PDB entry 8W87 | electron microscopy, 2.80 A resolution | chains B and G of the 5 polymer chains in the assembly

== Chain B ==
Name: Guanine nucleotide-binding protein G(I)/G(S)/G(T) subunit beta-1
From: Homo sapiens
Reference sequence: P62873 (GBB1_HUMAN); residue numbers follow UniProt; this construct covers 2-340
Amino-acid sequence (345 residues; row label = number of the first residue in the row; numbers below 1 keep their minus sign (Met-4 is residue -4)):
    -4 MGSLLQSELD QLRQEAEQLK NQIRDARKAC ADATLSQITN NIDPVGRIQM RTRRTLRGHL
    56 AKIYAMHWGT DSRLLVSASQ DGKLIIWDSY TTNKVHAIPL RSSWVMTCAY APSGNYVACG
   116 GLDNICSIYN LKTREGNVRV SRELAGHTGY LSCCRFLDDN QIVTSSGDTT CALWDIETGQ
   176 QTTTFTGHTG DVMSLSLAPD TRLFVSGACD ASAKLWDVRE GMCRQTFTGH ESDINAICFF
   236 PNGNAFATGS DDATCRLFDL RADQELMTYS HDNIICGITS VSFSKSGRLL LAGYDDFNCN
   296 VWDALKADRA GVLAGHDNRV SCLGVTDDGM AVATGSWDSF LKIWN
Unresolved in the structure: -4 to 2
Sequence notes: initiating methionine (-4); expression tag (-3 to 1)
Curated features (UniProtKB/Swiss-Prot):
  - modified residue: Ser2 (N-acetylserine), His266 (Phosphohistidine)

== Chain G ==
Name: Guanine nucleotide-binding protein G(I)/G(S)/G(O) subunit gamma-2
From: Homo sapiens
Reference sequence: P59768 (GBG2_HUMAN); residue numbers follow UniProt; this construct covers 1-71
Amino-acid sequence (71 residues; row label = number of the first residue in the row):
     1 MASNNTASIA QARKLVEQLK MEANIDRIKV SKAAADLMAY CEAHAKEDPL LTPVPASENP
    61 FREKKFFCAI L
Unresolved in the structure: 1-5, 63-71
Curated features (UniProtKB/Swiss-Prot):
  - modified residue: Ala2 (N-acetylalanine), Cys68 (Cysteine methyl ester)
  - lipidation: Cys68 (S-geranylgeranyl cysteine)

== Interface between chain B and chain G ==
Pairs across the interface (84; chain B residue first):
  Leu4(B) with Ser8(G)
  Leu7(B) with Ile9(G); Ala12(G), hydrophobic; Arg13(G); Val16(G)
  Glu10(B) with Lys20(G), salt bridge
  Ala11(B) with Val16(G); Leu19(G), hydrophobic
  Leu14(B) with Val16(G); Leu19(G), hydrophobic; Lys20(G)
  Lys15(B) with Leu19(G)
  Gln17(B) with Ala23(G)
  Ile18(B) with Leu19(G); Glu22(G); Ala23(G), hydrophobic
  Ala21(B) with Arg27(G)
  Cys25(B) with Arg27(G); Ile28(G); Lys29(G); Val30(G), hydrogen bond (backbone-backbone)
  Ala26(B) with Val30(G), hydrophobic
  Asp27(B) with Lys29(G); Val30(G), hydrogen bond (side chain-backbone); Ser31(G), hydrogen bond (side chain-backbone)
  Ala28(B) with Val30(G)
  Leu30(B) with Ala34(G), hydrophobic
  Thr34(B) with Met38(G)
  Ile37(B) with Met38(G), hydrophobic
  Val40(B) with Leu51(G), hydrophobic
  Ile43(B) with Leu51(G)
  Met45(B) with Leu50(G), hydrophobic
  Arg48(B) with Phe61(G)
  Arg49(B) with Pro60(G), hydrogen bond (side chain-backbone); Phe61(G); Arg62(G)
  Ser84(B) with Phe61(G)
  Tyr85(B) with Pro60(G); Phe61(G), hydrophobic
  Cys218(B) with Gln18(G), hydrogen bond (backbone-side chain)
  Arg219(B) with Glu22(G); Ile25(G)
  Gln220(B) with Ile25(G)
  Thr221(B) with Glu22(G), hydrogen bond
  Phe235(B) with Tyr40(G), hydrophobic; Cys41(G), hydrophobic
  Pro236(B) with Tyr40(G)
  Asn237(B) with Tyr40(G)
  Leu252(B) with Leu37(G), hydrophobic
  Asp254(B) with Ala33(G); Leu37(G)
  Arg256(B) with Arg27(G); Ile28(G), hydrogen bond (backbone-backbone); Asp36(G), salt bridge
  Ala257(B) with Ile28(G)
  Asp258(B) with Ile25(G); Arg27(G), salt bridge
  Gln259(B) with Val30(G)
  Leu261(B) with Val30(G), hydrophobic
  Ser279(B) with Asp48(G), hydrogen bond
  Lys280(B) with Glu47(G); Asp48(G)
  Ser281(B) with Tyr40(G); Cys41(G); His44(G); Asp48(G), hydrogen bond; Leu51(G)
  Gly282(B) with Cys41(G)
  Arg283(B) with Leu51(G)
  Leu284(B) with Leu51(G), hydrophobic
  Leu300(B) with Met38(G), hydrophobic; Cys41(G), hydrophobic
  Asp323(B) with Pro49(G)
  Gly324(B) with Pro49(G); Leu50(G)
  Met325(B) with Pro49(G), hydrophobic; Leu50(G); Val54(G), hydrophobic; Pro60(G)
  Ala326(B) with Phe61(G), hydrophobic
  Val327(B) with Leu50(G), hydrophobic
  Ile338(B) with Phe61(G), hydrophobic
  Asn340(B) with Asn59(G); Phe61(G)
Interface residues without a listed pair, chain B (60 interface residues in all): Arg22, Ala24, Thr29, Ile33, Trp63, Ser67, Met217, Ala240, Val320
Interface residues without a listed pair, chain G (37 interface residues in all): Met21, Asp26, Ala45

== In short ==
60 residues of chain B face 37 of chain G across their interface, with 9 hydrogen bonds and 3 salt bridges.
Polar pairs include Glu10(B)-Lys20(G), Arg256(B)-Asp36(G) and Asp258(B)-Arg27(G).
Here chain B is Guanine nucleotide-binding protein G(I)/G(S)/G(T) subunit beta-1 and chain G is Guanine
nucleotide-binding protein G(I)/G(S)/G(O) subunit gamma-2, both from Homo sapiens. Entry 8W87 (Cryo-EM
structure of the METH-TAAR1 complex) was determined by electron microscopy together with 8W88, 8W89 and 8W8A
from the same study.
